Entry 8XY3 (X-ray diffraction, 2.20 A resolution); this record covers chains C and D.

Chain C (and D):
Name: P1L
Organism: Variola virus
Notes: chain D of this document is another copy of the same molecule, construct and numbering; everything in this record applies to it too
UniProtKB: Q76Q58 (Q76Q58_VARV); residue numbers follow UniProt; this construct covers 1-117
Sequence (136 residues; numbered -18 to 117; the number before each row is that of its first residue; numbers below 1 keep their minus sign (Met-18 is residue -18)):
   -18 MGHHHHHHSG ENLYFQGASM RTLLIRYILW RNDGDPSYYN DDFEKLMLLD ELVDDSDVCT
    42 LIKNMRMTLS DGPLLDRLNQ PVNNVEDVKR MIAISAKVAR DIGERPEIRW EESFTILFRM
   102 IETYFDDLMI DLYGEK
Not modelled in the structure: -18 to -5, 116-117 (chain D: -18 to -3, 115-117)
Construct notes: initiating methionine (-18); expression tag (-17 to 0)

How chain C and chain D interact:
Residue-residue contacts (42; chain C residue first):
  Gly-2(C) with Glu85(D)
  Ala-1(C) with Glu85(D), hydrogen bond (backbone-side chain); Pro87(D)
  Arg2(C) with Pro87(D); Ile89(D); Arg90(D); Glu92(D), salt bridge
  Thr3(C) with Leu10(D); Trp91(D)
  Ile6(C) with Ile6(D), hydrophobic; Leu10(D), hydrophobic
  Arg7(C) with Leu10(D); Trp11(D); Asp14(D), salt bridge; Tyr19(D)
  Leu10(C) with Thr3(D); Ile6(D), hydrophobic; Arg7(D), hydrogen bond (backbone-side chain)
  Trp11(C) with Arg7(D)
  Asp14(C) with Arg7(D), salt bridge
  Ser18(C) with Asn21(D)
  Tyr19(C) with Leu4(D); Arg7(D); Asn21(D), hydrogen bond; Asp23(D), hydrogen bond; Phe24(D)
  Asn21(C) with Ser18(D); Tyr19(D), hydrogen bond
  Asp23(C) with Tyr19(D), hydrogen bond
  Phe24(C) with Tyr19(D)
  Pro87(C) with Ala-1(D)
  Ile89(C) with Arg2(D)
  Arg90(C) with Arg2(D); Glu103(D), salt bridge
  Trp91(C) with Thr3(D)
  Glu92(C) with Arg2(D), salt bridge; Thr96(D); Phe99(D)
  Thr96(C) with Glu92(D); Thr96(D)
  Phe99(C) with Glu92(D)
  Glu103(C) with Arg90(D), salt bridge
Interface residues without a listed pair, chain C (26 interface residues in all): Ser0, Leu4, Glu85, Phe95
Interface residues without a listed pair, chain D (27 interface residues in all): Ser0, Arg86, Glu88, Phe95

Overview:
26 residues of chain C and 27 residues of chain D are in contact; the contacts include 6 hydrogen bonds and 6
salt bridges. Among the polar pairs are Arg2(C)-Glu92(D), Arg7(C)-Asp14(D) and Arg90(C)-Glu103(D).
Both chains are P1L (Variola virus). Entry 8XY3 (Crystal structure of VARV P1 protein) was determined by X-ray
diffraction, deposited together with 8XY1, 8XY2 and 8XY4.
